PDB entry 1CQG | solution NMR | chains A and B

# Chain A
Name: Thioredoxin
From: Homo sapiens
UniProt: P10599 (THIO_HUMAN); residues 2-105 here correspond to UniProt positions 1-104 (UniProt number = residue number - 1)
Amino-acid sequence (105 residues; each row starts with the number of its first residue):
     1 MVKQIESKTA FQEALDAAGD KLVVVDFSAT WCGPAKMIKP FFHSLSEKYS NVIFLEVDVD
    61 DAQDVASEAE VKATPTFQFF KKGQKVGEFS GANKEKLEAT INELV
Sequence notes: engineered mutation A35 (Cys34 in P10599), A62 (Cys61 in P10599), A69 (Cys68 in P10599), A73 (Cys72 in P10599); conflict T74 (Met73 in P10599)
From the paper describing this entry:
  - catalytic residues: C32 (citing earlier work)
  - specificity-determining residues: W31, D58, D61 (proposed by the authors, not directly observed)

# Chain B
Name: Ref-1 peptide
Notes: EC 4.2.99.18; fragment: residues 59 - 71 of the p50 subunit of nfkb
UniProt: P27695 (APEX1_HUMAN); residues 59-71 here correspond to UniProt positions 58-70 (UniProt number = residue number - 1)
Amino-acid sequence (13 residues; row label = number of the first residue in the row):
    59 PATLKICSWN VDG
From the paper describing this entry:
  - contacts within the chain: T61-I64, S66-V69

# Chain A / chain B interface
Inter-chain disulfides: C32(A)-C65(B)
Contacting residue pairs - 19 pairs, chain A then chain B:
  W31(A) - C65(B)
  W31(A) - V69(B)
  W31(A) - G71(B)
  C32(A) - C65(B)  disulfide
  P34(A) - L62(B)
  A35(A) - C65(B)
  V59(A) - W67(B)
  D60(A) - G71(B)
  A66(A) - W67(B)
  V71(A) - W67(B)
  K72(A) - W67(B)
  A73(A) - I64(B)
  A73(A) - W67(B)
  T74(A) - I64(B)
  T74(A) - C65(B)
  T74(A) - W67(B)
  P75(A) - K63(B)
  G91(A) - I64(B)
  A92(A) - K63(B)
Interface residues without a listed pair, chain B (8 interface residues in all): S66
From the paper, about this interface:
  - pairs named by the authors: W31(A)-V69(B), W31(A)-C65(B), C32(A)-C65(B) (covalent link), P34(A)-L62(B), P34(A)-C65(B), A35(A)-C65(B), V59(A)-W67(B), V71(A)-W67(B), K72(A)-W67(B), A73(A)-W67(B), T74(A)-C65(B) (hydrogen bond), G91(A)-I64(B), A92(A)-K63(B) (backbone contact)

# In short
14 residues of chain A and 8 residues of chain B are in contact; the contacts include 1 disulfide bond. The
authors report contacts between W31(A) and V69(B), W31(A) and C65(B) and C32(A) and C65(B) among others; a
hydrogen bond between T74(A) and C65(B); a backbone contact between A92(A) and K63(B). The paper reports the
catalytic residue C32(A); specificity determinants W31(A), D58(A) and D61(A).
Here chain A is Thioredoxin (Homo sapiens) and chain B is Ref-1 peptide. Entry 1CQG (High resolution solution
NMR structure of mixed disulfide intermediate between human thioredoxin (C35A, C62A, C69A, C73A) ...) was
determined by solution NMR (same publication as 1CQH).
